Entry 7OGO (X-ray diffraction, 2.38 A resolution); this record covers chains BBB and CCC of the 3 polymer chains in the assembly.

# Chain BBB
Molecule: Somatic embryogenesis receptor kinase 1
Source organism: Arabidopsis thaliana
Notes: EC 2.7.10.1, 2.7.11.1
UniProtKB: Q94AG2 (SERK1_ARATH); residues 24-211 here = UniProt positions 24-211
Chain sequence (203 residues; numbered 20 to 222; the number before each row is that of its first residue):
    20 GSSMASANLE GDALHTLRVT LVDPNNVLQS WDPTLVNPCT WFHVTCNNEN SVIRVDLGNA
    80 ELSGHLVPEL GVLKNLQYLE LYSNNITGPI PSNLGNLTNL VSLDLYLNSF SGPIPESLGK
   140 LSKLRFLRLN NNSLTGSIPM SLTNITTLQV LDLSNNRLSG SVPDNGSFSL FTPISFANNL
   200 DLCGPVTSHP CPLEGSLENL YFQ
Not modelled in the structure: 20-26, 212-222
Differences from the reference sequence: expression tag (20-23, 212-222)
Disulfides: Cys58-Cys65, Cys202-Cys210
Glycans and other covalent adducts: N-acetylglucosamine (NAG) linked to Asn150, Asn184
Swiss-Prot annotation at these positions:
  - region (Leucine-rich repeat receptor-like protein kinase binding): Thr59 to Asn78, Tyr97 to Ser102, Asp123 to Leu126, Phe145 to Arg147, Asp171 to Ser194
  - binding site (brassinolide): Phe61, His62
  - glycosylation (N-linked (GlcNAc...) asparagine): Asn104, Asn115, Asn150, Asn163, Asn184

# Chain CCC
Molecule: Protein IDA-LIKE 1
Source organism: Arabidopsis thaliana
UniProtKB: Q29PV4 (IDL1_ARATH); residue numbers follow UniProt; this construct covers 65-78
Chain sequence (14 residues; each row starts with the number of its first residue):
    65 YVLVPPSGPS MRHN
Differences from the reference sequence: conflict Tyr65 (Arg in Q29PV4)
Modified / non-standard residues: Pro73 (4-hydroxyproline; HYP)

# Chain BBB / chain CCC interface
Pairs across the interface (8; chain BBB residue first):
  Asp51(BBB) - His77(CCC)  salt bridge
  Thr53(BBB) - Met75(CCC)
  Thr53(BBB) - Arg76(CCC)
  Thr53(BBB) - His77(CCC)  hydrogen bond
  Leu54(BBB) - His77(CCC)
  Leu54(BBB) - Asn78(CCC)
  Val55(BBB) - His77(CCC)  hydrogen bond (backbone-backbone)
  Val55(BBB) - Asn78(CCC)

# Overview
Chain BBB and chain CCC each contribute 4 residues to their interface; the contacts include 2 hydrogen bonds
and 1 salt bridge. Among the polar pairs are Asp51(BBB)-His77(CCC), Thr53(BBB)-His77(CCC) and
Val55(BBB)-His77(CCC). N-acetylglucosamine is covalently linked to Asn150(BBB) and Asn184(BBB).
Chain BBB is Somatic embryogenesis receptor kinase 1 and chain CCC is Protein IDA-LIKE 1, both from
Arabidopsis thaliana; the structure, Plant peptide hormone receptor H1I1S1, was determined by X-ray
diffraction (same publication as 7ODK, 7ODV, 7OGQ, 7OGU and 7OGZ).
